Entry 5EUO (X-ray diffraction, 2.10 A resolution); this record covers chains A and J of the 5 polymer chains in the assembly.

Chain A:
Name: HLA class I histocompatibility antigen, A-2 alpha chain
Organism: Homo sapiens
Reference sequence: P01892 (1A02_HUMAN); residues 1-275 here correspond to UniProt positions 25-299 (UniProt number = residue number + 24)
Sequence (276 residues; numbered 0 to 275; the number before each row is that of its first residue; numbering starts at 0):
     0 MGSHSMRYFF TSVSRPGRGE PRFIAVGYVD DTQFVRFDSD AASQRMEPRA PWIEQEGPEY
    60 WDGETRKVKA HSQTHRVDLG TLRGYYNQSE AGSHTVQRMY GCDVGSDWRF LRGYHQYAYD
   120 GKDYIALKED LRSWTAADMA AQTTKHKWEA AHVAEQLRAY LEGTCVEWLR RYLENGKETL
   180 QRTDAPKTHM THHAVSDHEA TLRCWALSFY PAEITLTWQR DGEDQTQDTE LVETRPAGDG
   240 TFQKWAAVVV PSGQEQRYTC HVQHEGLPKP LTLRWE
Disordered / not traced: 0, 275
Construct notes: initiating methionine (0)
Disulfide bonds: Cys-101/Cys-164, Cys-203/Cys-259

Chain J:
Name: Matrix protein 1
Reference sequence: P03485 (M1_I34A1); residues 1-9 here correspond to UniProt positions 58-66 (UniProt number = residue number + 57)
Sequence (9 residues; numbered 1 to 9; the number before each row is that of its first residue):
     1 GILGFVFTL

How chain A and chain J interact:
Residue-residue contacts (40; chain A residue first):
  Tyr-7(A) / Gly-1(J)  hydrogen bond (side chain-backbone)
  Tyr-7(A) / Ile-2(J)  hydrophobic
  Met-45(A) / Ile-2(J)  hydrophobic
  Glu-63(A) / Gly-1(J)
  Glu-63(A) / Ile-2(J)  hydrogen bond (side chain-backbone)
  Lys-66(A) / Ile-2(J)
  Lys-66(A) / Leu-3(J)
  Lys-66(A) / Gly-4(J)
  Val-67(A) / Ile-2(J)
  His-70(A) / Leu-3(J)
  His-70(A) / Val-6(J)
  Thr-73(A) / Val-6(J)
  Thr-73(A) / Phe-7(J)
  Val-76(A) / Thr-8(J)
  Asp-77(A) / Thr-8(J)
  Asp-77(A) / Leu-9(J)  hydrogen bond (side chain-backbone)
  Leu-81(A) / Leu-9(J)  hydrophobic
  Tyr-84(A) / Leu-9(J)
  Arg-97(A) / Leu-3(J)
  Arg-97(A) / Phe-7(J)
  Tyr-99(A) / Ile-2(J)
  Tyr-99(A) / Leu-3(J)  hydrogen bond (side chain-backbone)
  His-114(A) / Phe-7(J)
  Tyr-116(A) / Leu-9(J)  hydrophobic
  Tyr-123(A) / Leu-9(J)  hydrophobic
  Thr-143(A) / Leu-9(J)  hydrogen bond (side chain-backbone)
  Lys-146(A) / Thr-8(J)  hydrogen bond
  Lys-146(A) / Leu-9(J)  hydrogen bond (side chain-backbone)
  Trp-147(A) / Phe-7(J)  hydrophobic
  Trp-147(A) / Thr-8(J)  hydrogen bond (side chain-backbone)
  Trp-147(A) / Leu-9(J)  hydrophobic
  Val-152(A) / Phe-7(J)  hydrophobic
  Gln-155(A) / Phe-5(J)
  Leu-156(A) / Leu-3(J)  hydrophobic
  Leu-156(A) / Phe-5(J)
  Tyr-159(A) / Gly-1(J)  hydrogen bond (side chain-backbone)
  Tyr-159(A) / Ile-2(J)
  Tyr-159(A) / Leu-3(J)  hydrophobic
  Trp-167(A) / Gly-1(J)
  Tyr-171(A) / Gly-1(J)  hydrogen bond (side chain-backbone)
Other interface residues (no listed pair), chain A (30 interface residues in all): Met-5, Phe-9, Tyr-59, Ala-69, Thr-80

Summary:
Chain A and chain J form an interface of 30 and 9 residues respectively; the contacts include 10 hydrogen
bonds. Polar pairs include Tyr-7(A)/Gly-1(J), Glu-63(A)/Ile-2(J) and Asp-77(A)/Leu-9(J).
Here chain A is HLA class I histocompatibility antigen, A-2 alpha chain (Homo sapiens) and chain J is Matrix
protein 1. Entry 5EUO (PF6-M1-HLA-A2) was determined by X-ray diffraction.
